PDB entry 9G9L | electron microscopy, 4.63 A resolution (low resolution: residue-level contacts below are approximate; hydrogen-bond / salt-bridge calls are withheld) | chains B and M of the 7 polymer chains in the assembly

== Chain B ==
Name: X-ray repair cross-complementing protein 6
From: Homo sapiens
Notes: EC 3.6.4.-, 4.2.99.-
UniProtKB: P12956 (XRCC6_HUMAN); residues 1-609 here = UniProt positions 1-609
Amino-acid sequence (609 residues; each row starts with the number of its first residue):
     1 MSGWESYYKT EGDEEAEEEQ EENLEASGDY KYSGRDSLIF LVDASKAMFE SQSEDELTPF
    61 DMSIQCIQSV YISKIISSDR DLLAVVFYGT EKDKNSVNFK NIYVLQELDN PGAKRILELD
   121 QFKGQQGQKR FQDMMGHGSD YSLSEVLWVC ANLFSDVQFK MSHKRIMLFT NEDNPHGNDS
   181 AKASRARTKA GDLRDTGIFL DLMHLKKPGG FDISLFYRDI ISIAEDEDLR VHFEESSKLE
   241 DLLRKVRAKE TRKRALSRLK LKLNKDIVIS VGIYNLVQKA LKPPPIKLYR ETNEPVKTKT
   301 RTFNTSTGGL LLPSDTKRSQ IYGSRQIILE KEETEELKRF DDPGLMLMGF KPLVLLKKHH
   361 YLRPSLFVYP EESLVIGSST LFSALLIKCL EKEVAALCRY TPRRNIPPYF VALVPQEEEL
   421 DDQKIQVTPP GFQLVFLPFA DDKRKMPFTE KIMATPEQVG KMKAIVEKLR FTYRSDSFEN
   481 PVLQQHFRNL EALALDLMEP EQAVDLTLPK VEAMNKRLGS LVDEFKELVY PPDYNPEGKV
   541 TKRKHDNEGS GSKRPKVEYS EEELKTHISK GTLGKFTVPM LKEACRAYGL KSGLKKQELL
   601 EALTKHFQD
Unresolved in the structure: 1-31, 222-236, 535-609
Swiss-Prot annotation at these positions:
  - region: V578 to E583 (Interaction with BAX)
  - active site: K31 (Schiff-base intermediate with DNA)
  - modified residue: S2 (N-acetylserine), S6 (Phosphoserine), S27 (Phosphoserine), K31 (N6-acetyllysine), S51 (Phosphoserine), S306 (Phosphoserine), K317 (N6-acetyllysine), K331 (N6-acetyllysine), K338 (N6-acetyllysine), T455 (Phosphothreonine), K461 (N6-acetyllysine), S477 (Phosphoserine), S520 (Phosphoserine), K539 (N6-acetyllysine), K542 (N6-acetyllysine), K544 (N6-acetyllysine), S550 (Phosphoserine), K553 (N6-acetyllysine), K556 (N6-acetyllysine), S560 (Phosphoserine) and 1 more in UniProt
  - cross-link (Glycyl lysine isopeptide (Lys-Gly)): K287 (interchain with G-Cter in SUMO2), K317 (interchain with G-Cter in SUMO2), K556 (interchain with G-Cter in SUMO2)
  - mutagenesis: K31 (K31A: Diminishes the ability to form a Schiff base. Abolishes adduct formation; when associated with A-160 and A-164), K160 (K160A: Abolishes adduct formation; when associated with A-31 and A-160), K164 (K164A: Abolishes adduct formation; when associated with A-31 and A-164), K539 (K539Q: Complete loss of suppression of BAX-induced apoptosis; K539R: No effect on suppression of BAX-induced apoptosis), K542 (K542Q: Complete loss of suppression of BAX-induced apoptosis; K542R: No effect on suppression of BAX-induced apoptosis), K544 (K544R: No effect on suppression of BAX-induced apoptosis), K553 (K553Q: Partial loss of suppression of BAX-induced apoptosis; K553R: No effect on suppression of BAX-induced apoptosis), K556 (K556R: No effect on suppression of BAX-induced apoptosis), K570 (K570R: Loss of methylation; loss of anti-apoptotic activity; no effect on XRCC5 stabilization)

== Chain M ==
Name: Protein PAXX
From: Homo sapiens
UniProtKB: Q9BUH6 (PAXX_HUMAN); numbering as in UniProt (aligned over 1-204)
Amino-acid sequence (204 residues; row label = number of the first residue in the row):
     1 MDPLSPPLCT LPPGPEPPRF VCYCEGEESG EGDRGGFNLY VTDAAELWST CFTPDSLAAL
    61 KARFGLSAAE DITPRFRAAC EQQAVALTLQ EDRASLTLSG GPSALAFDLS KVPGPEAAPR
   121 LRALTLGLAK RVWSLERRLA AAEETAVSPR KSPRPAGPQL FLPDPDPQRG GPGPGVRRRC
   181 PGESLINPGF KSKKPAGGVD FDET
Unresolved in the structure: 1-179, 203-204
Swiss-Prot annotation at these positions:
  - region: G171 to T204 (Mediates interaction with XRCC5/Ku80 and XRCC6/Ku70 and association with the non-homologous end joining core complex)
  - motif: F190 to T204 (XLM)
  - modified residue: S134 (Phosphoserine), T145 (Phosphothreonine), S148 (Phosphoserine), S152 (Phosphoserine)
  - mutagenesis: L96 to L109 (Loss of function in DNA non-homologous end joining (NHEJ)), S134 (S134A: Does not affect interaction with the DNA-bound XRCC5/Ku80 and XRCC6/Ku70 heterodimer; when associated with 145-D--152; S134D: Phospho-mimetic mutant ...), T145 to S152 (Does not affect interaction with the DNA-bound XRCC5/Ku80 and XRCC6/Ku70 heterodimer; when associated with A-134; Phospho-mimetic mutant ...), R177 to R179 (Abolishes the association with the non-homologous end joining complex. Abolished interaction with XRCC6/Ku70), S184 (S184E: Abolished interaction with XRCC5/Ku80 and XRCC6/Ku70), I186 to N187 (Abolishes the association with the non-homologous end joining complex), V199 to F201 (Abolished interaction with XRCC5/Ku80 and XRCC6/Ku70), F201 (F201A: Abolishes the association with the non-homologous end joining complex and localization to double-strand break sites. Abolished interaction with XRCC6/Ku70)

== How chain B and chain M interact ==
Pairs across the interface - 31 pairs, chain B then chain M:
  D36(B) - I186(M)
  S77(B) - I186(M)
  H163(B) - P188(M)
  D241(B) - L185(M)
  K249(B) - I186(M)
  T251(B) - N187(M)
  T251(B) - F190(M)
  R252(B) - F190(M)
  I425(B) - K191(M)
  K468(B) - D202(M)
  L469(B) - D200(M)
  L469(B) - F201(M)
  L469(B) - D202(M)
  R470(B) - D200(M)
  R470(B) - F201(M)
  R470(B) - D202(M)
  F471(B) - G198(M)
  F471(B) - V199(M)
  F471(B) - D200(M)
  T472(B) - D200(M)
  D476(B) - K194(M)
  D476(B) - P195(M)
  D476(B) - A196(M)
  S477(B) - A196(M)
  S477(B) - G197(M)
  S477(B) - G198(M)
  F478(B) - G198(M)
  F478(B) - V199(M)
  K510(B) - V199(M)
  M514(B) - F201(M)
  R517(B) - F201(M)
Also at the interface, not in a pair above, chain B (22 interface residues in all): L242, E467, R474
Also at the interface, not in a pair above, chain M (18 interface residues in all): P181, G182, E183

== Summary ==
22 residues of chain B and 18 residues of chain M are in contact. UniProt lists active-site residue K31(B) and
9 mutagenesis sites on chain B; 18 mutagenesis sites on chain M.
Chain B is X-ray repair cross-complementing protein 6 and chain M is Protein PAXX, both from Homo sapiens; the
structure, DNA-PK + Polymerase lambda, was determined by electron microscopy.
